8FD2 - chains I and L of the 13 polymer chains in the assembly; structure by electron microscopy, 3.65 A resolution.

== Chain I ==
Name: Type I-B CRISPR-associated protein Cas8
From: Nostoc sp. 'Peltigera membranacea cyanobiont' 210A
UniProt: A0A235IGR9 (A0A235IGR9_9NOSO); residues 3-526 here correspond to UniProt positions 2-525 (UniProt number = residue number - 1)
Chain sequence (534 residues; numbered -7 to 526; the number before each row is that of its first residue; numbers below 1 keep their minus sign (Met-7 is residue -7)):
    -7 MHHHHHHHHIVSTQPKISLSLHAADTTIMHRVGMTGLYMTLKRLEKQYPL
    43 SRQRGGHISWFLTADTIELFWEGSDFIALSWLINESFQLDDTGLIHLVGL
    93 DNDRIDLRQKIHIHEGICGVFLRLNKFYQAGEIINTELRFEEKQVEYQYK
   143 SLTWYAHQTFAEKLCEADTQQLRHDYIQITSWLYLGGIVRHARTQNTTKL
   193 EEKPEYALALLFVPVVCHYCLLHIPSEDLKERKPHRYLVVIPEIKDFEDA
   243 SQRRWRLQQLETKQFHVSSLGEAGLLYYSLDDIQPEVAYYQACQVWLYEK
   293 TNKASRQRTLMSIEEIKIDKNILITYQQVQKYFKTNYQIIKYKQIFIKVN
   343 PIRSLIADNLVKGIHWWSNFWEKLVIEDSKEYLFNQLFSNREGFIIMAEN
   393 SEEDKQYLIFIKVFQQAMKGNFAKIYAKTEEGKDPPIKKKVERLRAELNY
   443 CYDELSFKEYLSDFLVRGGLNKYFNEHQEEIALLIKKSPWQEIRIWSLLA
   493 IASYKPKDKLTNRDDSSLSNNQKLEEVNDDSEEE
Not modelled in the structure: -7 to 4, 499-526
Differences from the reference sequence: initiating methionine (-7); expression tag (-6 to 2)

== Chain L ==
Name: Type I-B CRISPR-associated protein Cas11
From: Nostoc sp. 'Peltigera membranacea cyanobiont' 210A
UniProt: A0A235IGR9 (A0A235IGR9_9NOSO); residues 1-138 here correspond to UniProt positions 388-525 (UniProt number = residue number + 387)
Chain sequence (138 residues; row label = number of the first residue in the row):
     1 MAENSEEDKQYLIFIKVFQQAMKGNFAKIYAKTEEGKDPPIKKKVERLRA
    51 ELNYCYDELSFKEYLSDFLVRGGLNKYFNEHQEEIALLIKKSPWQEIRIW
   101 SLLAIASYKPKDKLTNRDDSSLSNNQKLEEVNDDSEEE
Not modelled in the structure: 1-3, 113-138

== Interface between chain I and chain L ==
Pairs across the interface - 32 pairs, chain I then chain L:
  Lys416(I) - Glu46(L)  salt bridge
  Leu447(I) - Gln95(L)
  Leu447(I) - Ile99(L)
  Lys450(I) - Ile99(L)
  Glu451(I) - Gln95(L)
  Glu451(I) - Arg98(L)  salt bridge
  Glu451(I) - Ile99(L)
  Ser454(I) - Ile99(L)  hydrogen bond (side chain-backbone)
  Ser454(I) - Leu102(L)
  Ser454(I) - Leu103(L)
  Asp455(I) - Arg49(L)  salt bridge
  Asp455(I) - Asn53(L)  hydrogen bond
  Val458(I) - Arg49(L)
  Val458(I) - Leu102(L)
  Val458(I) - Ile105(L)  hydrophobic
  Arg459(I) - Arg49(L)
  Leu462(I) - Tyr108(L)
  Phe466(I) - Leu103(L)  hydrophobic
  Phe466(I) - Ala106(L)  hydrophobic
  Phe466(I) - Ser107(L)
  Asn467(I) - Lys109(L)
  Gln470(I) - Gln19(L)  hydrogen bond
  Gln470(I) - Ser107(L)  hydrogen bond (side chain-backbone)
  Glu471(I) - Asn4(L)  hydrogen bond
  Glu471(I) - Leu12(L)
  Ala474(I) - Tyr11(L)  hydrogen bond (backbone-side chain)
  Ala474(I) - Ile15(L)  hydrophobic
  Leu475(I) - Asp8(L)
  Leu475(I) - Leu12(L)  hydrophobic
  Ile477(I) - Leu103(L)  hydrophobic
  Lys478(I) - Tyr11(L)
  Lys479(I) - Asp8(L)  salt bridge
Other interface residues (no listed pair), chain I (20 interface residues in all): Leu457, Asn463
Other interface residues (no listed pair), chain L (22 interface residues in all): Val45, Trp100, Pro110

== Summary ==
20 residues of chain I and 22 residues of chain L are in contact, with 6 hydrogen bonds and 4 salt bridges.
Polar pairs include Lys416(I)-Glu46(L), Glu451(I)-Arg98(L) and Asp455(I)-Arg49(L).
Chain I is Type I-B CRISPR-associated protein Cas8 and chain L is Type I-B CRISPR-associated protein Cas11,
both from Nostoc sp. 'Peltigera membranacea cyanobiont' 210A; the structure, Cryo-EM structure of Cascade
complex in type I-B CAST system, was determined by electron microscopy, deposited together with 8FCJ, 8FCU,
8FCV, 8FCW, 8FD3, 8FF4 and 8FF5.
